6CZI - chain A; structure by X-ray diffraction, 2.30 A resolution.

Chain A:
Molecule: mFAP1
From: synthetic construct
Chain sequence (112 residues; row label = number of the first residue in the row):
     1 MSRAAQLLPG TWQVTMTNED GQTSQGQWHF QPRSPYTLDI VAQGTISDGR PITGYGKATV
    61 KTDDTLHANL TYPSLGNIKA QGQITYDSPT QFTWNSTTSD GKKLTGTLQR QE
Not modelled in the structure: 1, 111-112
Residues lining bound ligands: DFHBI (38E; (5Z)-5-(3,5-difluoro-4-hydroxybenzylidene)-2,3-dimethyl-3,5-dihydro-4H-imidazol-4-one): Val-14, Met-16, Asn-18, Ser-24, Gln-25, Gly-26, Gln-27, Trp-28, Ala-42, Gln-43, Ile-46, Ile-52, Tyr-72, Leu-75, Ile-78, Thr-98, Leu-104

Summary:
Bound to chain A: DFHBI.
Chain A is mFAP1 (synthetic construct); the structure, Structure of a redesigned beta barrel, mFAP1, bound to
DFHBI, was determined by X-ray diffraction together with 6CZG, 6CZH and 6D0T from the same study.
